Entry 1GY0 (X-ray diffraction, 2.08 A resolution); this record covers chain A.

== Chain A ==
Molecule: T-cell ecto-ADP-ribosyltransferase 2
Source organism: Rattus norvegicus
Notes: EC 2.4.2.31
UniProt: P20974 (NRT2_RAT); residues 1-226 here correspond to UniProt positions 21-246 (UniProt number = residue number + 20)
Amino-acid sequence (226 residues; each row starts with the number of its first residue):
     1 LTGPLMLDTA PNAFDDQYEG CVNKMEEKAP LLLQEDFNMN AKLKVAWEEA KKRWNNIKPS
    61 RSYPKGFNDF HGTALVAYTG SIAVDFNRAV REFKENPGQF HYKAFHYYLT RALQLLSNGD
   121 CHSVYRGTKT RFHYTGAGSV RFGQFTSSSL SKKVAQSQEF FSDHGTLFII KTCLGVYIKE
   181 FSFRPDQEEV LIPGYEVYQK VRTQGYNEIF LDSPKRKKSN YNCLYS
Unresolved in the structure: 1-3
Disulfides: C21-C223, C121-C173
UniProt features mapped onto this chain:
  - active site: R126, S147, E189
  - binding site (NAD(+)): Y78, R126, Q144, S182
  - modified residue: R184 (ADP-ribosylarginine)
  - lipidation: S226 (GPI-anchor amidated serine)

== Overview ==
Curated annotation (UniProt) lists 3 active-site residues and 4 NAD+-binding residues.
Chain A is T-cell ecto-ADP-ribosyltransferase 2 (Rattus norvegicus); the structure, crystal structure of the
eucaryotic mono-ADP-ribosyltransferase ART2.2; CRYSTAL FORM C (P3121), was determined by X-ray diffraction,
deposited together with 1GXY and 1GXZ.
